6V0V - chains A and F of the 4 polymer chains in the assembly; structure by electron microscopy, 3.61 A resolution.

# Chain A
Molecule: V(D)J recombination-activating protein 1
From: Mus musculus
Notes: EC 3.1.-.-, 2.3.2.27
Reference sequence: P15919 (RAG1_MOUSE); residues 265-1039 here = UniProt positions 265-1039
Amino-acid sequence (775 residues; numbered 265 to 1039; the number before each row is that of its first residue):
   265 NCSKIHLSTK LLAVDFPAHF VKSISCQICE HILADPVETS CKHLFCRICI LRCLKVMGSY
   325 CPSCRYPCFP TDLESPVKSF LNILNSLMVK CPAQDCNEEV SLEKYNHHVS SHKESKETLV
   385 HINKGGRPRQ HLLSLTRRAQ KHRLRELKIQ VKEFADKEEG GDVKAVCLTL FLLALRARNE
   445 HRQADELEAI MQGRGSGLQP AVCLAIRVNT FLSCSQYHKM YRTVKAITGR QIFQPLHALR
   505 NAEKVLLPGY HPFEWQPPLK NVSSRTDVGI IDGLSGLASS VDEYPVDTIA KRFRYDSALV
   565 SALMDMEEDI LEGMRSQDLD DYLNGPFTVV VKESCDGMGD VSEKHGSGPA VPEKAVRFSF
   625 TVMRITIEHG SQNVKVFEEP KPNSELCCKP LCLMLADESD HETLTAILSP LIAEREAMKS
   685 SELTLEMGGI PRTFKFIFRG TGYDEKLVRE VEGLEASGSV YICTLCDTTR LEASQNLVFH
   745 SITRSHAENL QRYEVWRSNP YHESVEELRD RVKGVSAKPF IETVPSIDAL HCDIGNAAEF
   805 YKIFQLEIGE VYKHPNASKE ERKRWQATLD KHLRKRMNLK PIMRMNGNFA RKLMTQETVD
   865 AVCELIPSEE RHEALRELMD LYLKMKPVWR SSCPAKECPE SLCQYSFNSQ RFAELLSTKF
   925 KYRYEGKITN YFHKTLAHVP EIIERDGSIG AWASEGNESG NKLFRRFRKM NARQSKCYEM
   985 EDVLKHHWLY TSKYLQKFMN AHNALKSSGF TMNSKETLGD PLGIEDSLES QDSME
Disordered / not traced: 265-460, 609-615, 1009-1039
Ion coordination: Ca2+ site 1: Asp600, Asp708 (shared with 2 residues of chain I); Ca2+ site 2: Asp600, Glu962 (shared with 1 residue of chain I); Zn2+: Cys727, Cys730, His937, His942
Swiss-Prot annotation at these positions:
  - zinc finger: Cys290 to Arg329 (RING-type), Leu351 to Lys380 (RAG1-type)
  - DNA-binding region: Gly389 to Gln456 (NBD)
  - binding site (Zn(2+)): Cys266, His270, Cys290, Cys293, His295, Cys305, His307, Cys310, Cys313, Cys325, Cys328, Cys355, Cys360, His372, His376
  - binding site (a divalent metal cation): Asp600, Asp708, Glu962
  - site: Trp893 (Essential for DNA hairpin formation, participates in base-stacking interactions near the cleavage site)
  - mutagenesis: His307 (H307A: Displays lower E3 ligase activity and affects the joining step of V(D)J recombination), Cys325 (C325G: Loss of E3 ligase activity and affects the joining step of V(D)J recombination), Arg391 (R391A: Defects in converting nicked products to hairpins; R391L: Impairs DNA-binding and hairpin formation while maintaining some nicking activity), Arg393 (R393A: Impairs DNA-binding and hairpin formation while maintaining some nicking activity), Arg401 (R401A: Allows robust hairpin activity), Arg402 (R402A: Defects in converting nicked products to hairpins), Lys405 (K405A: Reduced hairpin activity), His406 (H406A: Allows robust hairpin activity), Arg407 (R407A: Impairs DNA-binding and reduces hairpin formation without affecting nicking activity), Asn443 (N443A: Impairs DNA-binding; when associated with A-445), His445 (H445A: Impairs DNA-binding; when associated with A-443), Asp546 (D546A: Loss of DNA-binding), 22 further mutagenesis entries in UniProt
From the paper describing this entry:
  - catalytic residues: Glu962
  - mutagenesis - R848A: increased catalytic activity

# Chain F
Molecule: 46-nt DNA strand
Sequence (46 nucleotides; numbered 1 to 46; the number before each row is that of its first residue):
     1 CGGGTTTTTG TTAAGGGCTG TATCACTGTG TAAGACAGGC CAGATC
Disordered / not traced: 1-16

# Interface between chain A and chain F
Residue-residue contacts - 14 pairs, chain A then chain F:
  Ala720(A) - DG34(F)  phosphate contact
  Ala720(A) - DA35(F)  phosphate contact
  Gly722(A) - DA35(F)  phosphate contact
  Gly722(A) - DC36(F)  sugar contact
  Ser723(A) - DA35(F)  phosphate contact
  Ser723(A) - DC36(F)  phosphate contact
  Val724(A) - DC36(F)  hydrogen bond to the phosphate
  Lys844(A) - DT27(F)  base contact
  Ile846(A) - DG28(F)  base contact
  Met847(A) - DT29(F)  base contact
  Met847(A) - DG30(F)  base contact
  Arg848(A) - DT29(F)  base contact
  Arg848(A) - DG30(F)  base contact
  Asn850(A) - DG28(F)  base contact
Also at the interface, not in a pair above, chain A (13 interface residues in all): Glu719, Arg773, His1006, Asn1007
Also at the interface, not in a pair above, chain F (9 interface residues in all): DT21, DC26

# Overview
The interface between chain A and chain F involves 13 residues on one side and 9 on the other, with 1 hydrogen
bond. Its one hydrogen-bonded contact is Val724(A)-DC36(F). From the paper: the catalytic residue Glu962(A);
R848A of chain A increases catalytic activity.
Chain A is V(D)J recombination-activating protein 1 (Mus musculus) and chain F is a 46-nt DNA strand; the
structure, Cryo-EM structure of mouse WT RAG1/2 NFC complex (DNA0), was determined by electron microscopy
together with 6OEM, 6OEN, 6OEO, 6OEP, 6OEQ and 6OER from the same study.
